PDB entry 3MGS | X-ray diffraction, 3.15 A resolution | chains E and I of the 10 polymer chains in the assembly

[Chain E]
Name: Histone H3.2
Organism: Xenopus laevis
UniProt: P84233 (H32_XENLA); residues 1-135 here correspond to UniProt positions 2-136 (UniProt number = residue number + 1)
Chain sequence (135 residues; each row starts with the number of its first residue):
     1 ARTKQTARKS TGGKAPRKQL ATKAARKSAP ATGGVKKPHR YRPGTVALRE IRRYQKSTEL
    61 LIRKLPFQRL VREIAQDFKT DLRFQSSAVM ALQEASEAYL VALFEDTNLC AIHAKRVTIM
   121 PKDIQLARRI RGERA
Disordered / not traced: 1-36
UniProt features mapped onto this chain:
  - modified residue: Arg2 (Asymmetric dimethylarginine), Thr3 (Phosphothreonine), Lys4 (Allysine), Gln5 (5-glutamyl dopamine), Thr6 (Phosphothreonine), Arg8 (Citrulline), Lys9 (N6,N6,N6-trimethyllysine), Ser10 (ADP-ribosylserine), Thr11 (Phosphothreonine), Lys14 (N6-(2-hydroxyisobutyryl)lysine), Arg17 (Asymmetric dimethylarginine), Lys18 (N6-(2-hydroxyisobutyryl)lysine), Lys23 (N6-(2-hydroxyisobutyryl)lysine), Arg26 (Citrulline), Lys27 (N6,N6,N6-trimethyllysine), Ser28 (ADP-ribosylserine), Lys36 (N6,N6,N6-trimethyllysine), Lys37 (N6-methyllysine), Tyr41 (Phosphotyrosine), Lys56 (N6,N6,N6-trimethyllysine) and 8 more in UniProt
  - lipidation: Cys110 (S-palmitoyl cysteine)
Bound ions: Mn2+ near Asp77 (its only coordinating residue here)

[Chain I]
Molecule: 147-nt DNA strand
Sequence (147 nucleotides; row label = number of the first residue in the row; numbers below 1 keep their minus sign (DA-73 is residue -73)):
   -73 ATCAATATCC ACCTGCAGAT ACTACCAAAA GTGTATTTGG AAACTGCTCC ATCAAAAGGC
   -13 ATGTTCAGCT GGAATCCAGC TGAACATGCC TTTTGATGGA GCAGTTTCCA AATACACTTT
    47 TGGTAGTATC TGCAGGTGGA TATTGAT
Bound ions: Cs+ site 1: DT-66, DC-65 (shared with 2 residues of chain J); Cs+ site 2: DT-60, DG-59; Mn2+ site 1: DG-35, DG-34; Cs+ site 3: DT-26, DC-25; Mn2+ site 2 near DG-3 (its only coordinating residue here); Cs+ site 4: DC11 (shared with 1 residue of chain J); Cs+ site 5 near DC15 (its only coordinating residue here); Cs+ site 6: DC16 (shared with 1 residue of chain J); Mn2+ site 3 near DG27 (its only coordinating residue here); Mn2+ site 4 near DG48 (its only coordinating residue here); Mn2+ site 5 near DG61 (its only coordinating residue here); Cs+ site 7: DT67, DA68 (shared with 1 residue of chain J)

[How chain E and chain I interact]
Contacting residue pairs - 28 pairs, chain E then chain I:
  His39(E) with DA-69(I), phosphate contact; DT-68(I), sugar contact
  Arg40(E) with DG8(I), base contact; DA9(I), hydrogen bond to the base; DA10(I), hydrogen bond to the sugar
  Tyr41(E) with DT-68(I), sugar contact; DA-67(I), hydrogen bond to the sugar; DA9(I), phosphate contact; DA10(I), hydrogen bond to the phosphate
  Arg42(E) with DA9(I), sugar contact
  Pro43(E) with DG8(I), phosphate contact; DA9(I), sugar contact
  Gly44(E) with DG8(I), hydrogen bond to the phosphate; DA9(I), hydrogen bond to the phosphate
  Thr45(E) with DA9(I), hydrogen bond to the phosphate
  Val46(E) with DA9(I), hydrogen bond to the phosphate; DA10(I), phosphate contact
  Ala47(E) with DA9(I), hydrogen bond to the phosphate
  Arg49(E) with DA-67(I), sugar contact; DT-66(I), salt bridge to the phosphate
  Arg63(E) with DT17(I), phosphate contact; DT18(I), salt bridge to the phosphate
  Lys64(E) with DT18(I), hydrogen bond to the phosphate
  Leu65(E) with DT17(I), phosphate contact; DT18(I), hydrogen bond to the phosphate
  Pro66(E) with DT17(I), sugar contact
  Arg69(E) with DT17(I), salt bridge to the phosphate
  Arg83(E) with DG27(I), sugar contact
Other interface residues (no listed pair), chain E (18 interface residues in all): Lys56, Thr118
Other interface residues (no listed pair), chain I (13 interface residues in all): DC-65, DT7, DA26

[Summary]
The interface between chain E and chain I involves 18 residues on one side and 13 on the other; the contacts
include 11 hydrogen bonds and 3 salt bridges. Among the polar pairs are Arg40(E)-DA9(I), Arg40(E)-DA10(I) and
Tyr41(E)-DA-67(I). DT-66(I) and DC-65(I) coordinate Cs+ site 1.
Here chain E is Histone H3.2 (Xenopus laevis) and chain I is a 147-nt DNA strand. Entry 3MGS (Binding of
Cesium ions to the Nucleosome Core particle) was determined by X-ray diffraction, deposited together with
3MGP, 3MGQ and 3MGR.
